PDB entry 8YM7 | X-ray diffraction, 2.83 A resolution | chains A and B

Chain A:
Name: Lysine-specific histone demethylase 1A
From: Homo sapiens
Notes: EC 1.14.99.66
UniProtKB: O60341 (KDM1A_HUMAN); residue numbers follow UniProt; this construct covers 173-832
Chain sequence (660 residues; each row starts with the number of its first residue):
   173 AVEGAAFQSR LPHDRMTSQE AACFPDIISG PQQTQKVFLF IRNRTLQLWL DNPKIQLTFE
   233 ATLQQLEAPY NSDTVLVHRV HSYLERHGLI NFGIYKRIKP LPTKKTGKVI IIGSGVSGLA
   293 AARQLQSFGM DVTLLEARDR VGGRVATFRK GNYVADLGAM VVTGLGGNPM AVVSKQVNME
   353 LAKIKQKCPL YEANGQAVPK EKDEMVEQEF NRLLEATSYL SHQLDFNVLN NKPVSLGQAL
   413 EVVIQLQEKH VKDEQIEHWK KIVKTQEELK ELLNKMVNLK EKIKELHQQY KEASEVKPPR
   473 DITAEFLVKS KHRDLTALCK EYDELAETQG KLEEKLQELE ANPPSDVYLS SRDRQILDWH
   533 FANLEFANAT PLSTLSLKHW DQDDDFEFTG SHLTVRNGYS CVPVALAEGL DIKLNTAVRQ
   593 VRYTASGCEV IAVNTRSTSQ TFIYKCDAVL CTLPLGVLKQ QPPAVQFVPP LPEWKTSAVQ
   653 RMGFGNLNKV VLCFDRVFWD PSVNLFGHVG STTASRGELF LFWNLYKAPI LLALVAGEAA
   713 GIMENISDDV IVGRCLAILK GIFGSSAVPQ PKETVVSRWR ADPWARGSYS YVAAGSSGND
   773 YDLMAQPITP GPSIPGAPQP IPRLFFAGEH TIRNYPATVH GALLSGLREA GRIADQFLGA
Differences from the reference sequence: conflict Ala-173 (Gly in O60341)
Residues lining bound ligands:
  - A1LZJ (4-[5-(4-azanylpiperidin-1-yl)-8-(4-methylphenyl)pyrido[3,4-b]pyrazin-7-yl]-2-fluoranyl-benzenecarbonitrile): Gly-330, Met-332, Val-333, Ile-356, Phe-538, Ala-539, Asn-540, Asp-555, Glu-559, His-564, Leu-659, Lys-661, Leu-677, Trp-695, Tyr-761, Pro-808, Ala-809, Thr-810
  - FAD (flavin-adenine dinucleotide): Ile-284, Gly-285, Ser-286, Gly-287, Val-288, Ser-289, Gly-290, Leu-307, Glu-308, Ala-309, Arg-310, Gly-314, Gly-315, Arg-316, Val-317, Leu-329, Gly-330, Ala-331, Met-332, Val-333, Thr-588, Ala-589, Val-590, Thr-624, Leu-625, Pro-626, Val-629, Val-637, Leu-659, Lys-661, Trp-751, Trp-756, Ser-760, Tyr-761, Gly-800, Glu-801, Ala-809, Thr-810, Val-811, His-812, Ala-814

Chain B:
Name: REST corepressor 1
From: Homo sapiens
UniProtKB: Q9UKL0 (RCOR1_HUMAN); residues 307-440 here correspond to UniProt positions 310-443 (UniProt number = residue number + 3)
Chain sequence (134 residues; each row starts with the number of its first residue):
   307 KRKPPKGMFL SQEDVEAVSA NATAATTVLR QLDMELVSVK RQIQNIKQTN SALKEKLDGG
   367 IEPYRLPEVI QKCNARWTTE EQLLAVQAIR KYGRDFQAIS DVIGNKSVVQ VKNFFVNYRR
   427 RFNIDEVLQE WEAE

Interface between chain A and chain B:
Contacting residue pairs - 102 pairs, chain A then chain B:
  Glu-381(A) / Met-314(B)
  Arg-384(A) / Pro-311(B)
  Arg-384(A) / Lys-312(B)  hydrogen bond (side chain-backbone)
  Arg-384(A) / Gly-313(B)
  Arg-384(A) / Met-314(B)
  Leu-385(A) / Met-314(B)  hydrophobic
  Ala-388(A) / Pro-311(B)
  Ala-388(A) / Met-314(B)  hydrophobic
  Ala-388(A) / Leu-316(B)
  Ser-390(A) / Lys-307(B)
  Tyr-391(A) / Lys-307(B)
  Tyr-391(A) / Arg-308(B)
  Tyr-391(A) / Lys-309(B)  hydrogen bond
  Tyr-391(A) / Pro-310(B)
  Tyr-391(A) / Leu-316(B)  hydrophobic
  His-394(A) / Lys-307(B)
  Gln-395(A) / Arg-308(B)
  Leu-396(A) / Leu-316(B)
  Phe-398(A) / Val-321(B)  hydrophobic
  Leu-401(A) / Ser-325(B)
  Val-414(A) / Val-321(B)  hydrophobic
  Val-415(A) / Met-314(B)  hydrophobic
  Gln-417(A) / Val-324(B)
  Gln-417(A) / Ala-331(B)
  Leu-418(A) / Phe-315(B)
  Leu-418(A) / Asp-320(B)
  Leu-418(A) / Val-321(B)  hydrophobic
  Leu-418(A) / Val-324(B)  hydrophobic
  Gln-419(A) / Gly-313(B)
  Gln-419(A) / Met-314(B)
  Gln-419(A) / Phe-315(B)  hydrogen bond (side chain-backbone)
  Gln-419(A) / Leu-316(B)
  Glu-420(A) / Leu-335(B)
  Lys-421(A) / Asp-320(B)  salt bridge
  Lys-421(A) / Leu-335(B)
  His-422(A) / Phe-315(B)
  Lys-424(A) / Leu-335(B)
  Lys-424(A) / Asp-339(B)  salt bridge
  Asp-425(A) / Leu-338(B)
  Gln-427(A) / Leu-342(B)
  Ile-428(A) / Leu-338(B)
  Ile-428(A) / Glu-341(B)
  Ile-428(A) / Leu-342(B)
  Trp-431(A) / Val-345(B)
  Trp-431(A) / Ile-349(B)
  Ile-434(A) / Ile-349(B)  hydrophobic
  Val-435(A) / Gln-348(B)
  Val-435(A) / Ile-349(B)  hydrophobic
  Gln-438(A) / Ile-352(B)
  Gln-438(A) / Lys-353(B)
  Gln-438(A) / Asn-356(B)  hydrogen bond (backbone-side chain)
  Leu-441(A) / Asn-356(B)
  Lys-442(A) / Ile-352(B)
  Lys-442(A) / Thr-355(B)
  Lys-442(A) / Asn-356(B)  hydrogen bond (backbone-side chain)
  Lys-442(A) / Leu-359(B)
  Leu-445(A) / Asn-356(B)
  Leu-445(A) / Leu-359(B)  hydrophobic
  Asn-446(A) / Leu-359(B)
  Met-448(A) / Leu-363(B)  hydrophobic
  Val-449(A) / Lys-362(B)
  Val-449(A) / Leu-363(B)  hydrophobic
  Lys-452(A) / Lys-362(B)  hydrogen bond (side chain-backbone)
  Lys-452(A) / Gly-366(B)
  Ile-455(A) / Tyr-370(B)  hydrophobic
  Lys-456(A) / Tyr-370(B)
  His-459(A) / Pro-369(B)
  His-459(A) / Tyr-370(B)
  Tyr-462(A) / Leu-372(B)  hydrophobic
  Ile-474(A) / Glu-386(B)
  Ile-474(A) / Leu-389(B)  hydrophobic
  Ile-474(A) / Leu-390(B)  hydrophobic
  Ile-474(A) / Gln-393(B)
  Thr-475(A) / Gln-393(B)
  Phe-478(A) / Leu-390(B)  hydrophobic
  Phe-478(A) / Gln-393(B)
  Phe-478(A) / Ala-394(B)
  Phe-478(A) / Lys-397(B)
  Lys-481(A) / Leu-390(B)
  Lys-481(A) / Val-408(B)
  Lys-481(A) / Ile-409(B)
  Ser-482(A) / Lys-397(B)  hydrogen bond
  Ser-482(A) / Tyr-398(B)
  His-484(A) / Leu-372(B)
  His-484(A) / Pro-373(B)  hydrogen bond (side chain-backbone)
  Arg-485(A) / Tyr-398(B)
  Arg-485(A) / Asp-401(B)  salt bridge
  Arg-485(A) / Ala-404(B)
  Arg-485(A) / Asp-407(B)
  Arg-485(A) / Val-408(B)
  Asp-486(A) / Lys-397(B)  salt bridge
  Asp-486(A) / Tyr-398(B)  hydrogen bond
  Leu-487(A) / Tyr-370(B)
  Leu-487(A) / Leu-372(B)  hydrophobic
  Thr-488(A) / Leu-372(B)
  Cys-491(A) / Ile-367(B)  hydrophobic
  Cys-491(A) / Arg-371(B)
  Tyr-494(A) / Leu-363(B)
  Tyr-494(A) / Gly-366(B)
  Tyr-494(A) / Ile-367(B)  hydrophobic
  Asp-495(A) / Ile-367(B)
  Asp-495(A) / Arg-371(B)  salt bridge
Also at the interface, not in a pair above, chain A (56 interface residues in all): Glu-387, Leu-392, Lys-432, Glu-439, Glu-477
Also at the interface, not in a pair above, chain B (55 interface residues in all): Gln-318, Val-334, Lys-346, Lys-360, Asp-364, Glu-374

Summary:
The interface between chain A and chain B involves 56 residues on one side and 55 on the other; the contacts
include 9 hydrogen bonds and 5 salt bridges. Among the polar pairs are Lys-421(A)/Asp-320(B),
Lys-424(A)/Asp-339(B) and Arg-485(A)/Asp-401(B).
Chain A is Lysine-specific histone demethylase 1A and chain B is REST corepressor 1, both from Homo sapiens;
the structure, Crystal structure of Lysine Specific Demethylase 1 (LSD1) with JH-45, was determined by X-ray
diffraction.
